PDB entry 8T9G | electron microscopy, 6.20 A resolution (low resolution: residue-level contacts below are approximate; hydrogen-bond / salt-bridge calls are withheld) | chains R and T of the 21 polymer chains in the assembly

# Chain R
Molecule: Histone H2A type 1
Organism: Xenopus laevis
UniProt: P06897 (H2A1_XENLA); residues 0-129 here correspond to UniProt positions 1-130 (UniProt number = residue number + 1)
Amino-acid sequence (133 residues; each row starts with the number of its first residue; numbers below 1 keep their minus sign (Ser-3 is residue -3)):
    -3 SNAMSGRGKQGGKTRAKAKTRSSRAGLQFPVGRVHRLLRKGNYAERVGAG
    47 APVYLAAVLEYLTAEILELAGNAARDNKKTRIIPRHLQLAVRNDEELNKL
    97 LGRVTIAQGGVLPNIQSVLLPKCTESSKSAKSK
Disordered / not traced: -3 to 11, 120-129
Sequence notes: expression tag (-3 to -1); conflict Arg99 (Gly100 in P06897), Cys119 (Lys120 in P06897), Ser123 (Ala124 in P06897)
Curated features (UniProtKB/Swiss-Prot):
  - modified residue: Ser1 (N-acetylserine), Lys5 (N6-(2-hydroxyisobutyryl)lysine), Lys9 (N6-(2-hydroxyisobutyryl)lysine), Lys36 (N6-(2-hydroxyisobutyryl)lysine), Lys74 (N6-(2-hydroxyisobutyryl)lysine), Lys75 (N6-(2-hydroxyisobutyryl)lysine), Lys95 (N6-(2-hydroxyisobutyryl)lysine), Gln104 (N5-methylglutamine), Lys118 (N6-(2-hydroxyisobutyryl)lysine)
  - cross-link (Glycyl lysine isopeptide (Lys-Gly)): Lys13 (interchain with G-Cter in ubiquitin), Lys15 (interchain with G-Cter in ubiquitin)

# Chain T
Molecule: 215-nt DNA strand
Sequence (215 nucleotides; row label = number of the first residue in the row):
     6 GACTGTGTGCCCGTCAGACGCTGCGCCGCCGGCGGCCGGAGAATCCCGGT
    56 GCCGAGGCCGCCCTATTGGTCGTAGACAGCCCCAGCACCGCCTAAACGCA
   106 CGTACGCGCCGTCCCCCGCGTTTTAACCGCCAAGGGGATTACCCCCCAGT
   156 CCCCAGGCACGTGCCAGATATATACATCCCGTACGCACGCACATCATTCG
   206 ATCGGAGCTCCCGAT

# Interface between chain R and chain T
Pairs across the interface - 12 pairs, chain R then chain T:
  Lys15(R) with DT71(T); DT72(T)
  Thr16(R) with DT71(T)
  Arg17(R) with DT71(T)
  Arg20(R) with DT72(T)
  Gly28(R) with DA70(T); DT71(T)
  Arg29(R) with DA70(T)
  Arg32(R) with DA70(T)
  Arg42(R) with DA79(T)
  Arg77(R) with DA60(T); DG61(T)
Also at the interface, not in a pair above, chain R (10 interface residues in all): Ala12
Also at the interface, not in a pair above, chain T (8 interface residues in all): DG59, DG73

# Summary
10 residues of chain R and 8 residues of chain T are in contact.
Here chain R is Histone H2A type 1 (Xenopus laevis) and chain T is a 215-nt DNA strand. Entry 8T9G
(Automethylated PRC2 dimer bound to nucleosome) was determined by electron microscopy together with 8TAS and
8TB9 from the same study.
